PDB entry 2R0Q | X-ray diffraction, 3.20 A resolution | chains C and D of the 8 polymer chains in the assembly

== Chain C (and D) ==
Molecule: Putative transposon Tn552 DNA-invertase bin3
Organism: Staphylococcus aureus
Notes: chain D of this document is another copy of the same molecule, construct and numbering; everything in this record applies to it too
UniProt: P20384 (BIN3_STAAU); numbering as in UniProt (aligned over 1-202)
Chain sequence (209 residues; each row starts with the number of its first residue):
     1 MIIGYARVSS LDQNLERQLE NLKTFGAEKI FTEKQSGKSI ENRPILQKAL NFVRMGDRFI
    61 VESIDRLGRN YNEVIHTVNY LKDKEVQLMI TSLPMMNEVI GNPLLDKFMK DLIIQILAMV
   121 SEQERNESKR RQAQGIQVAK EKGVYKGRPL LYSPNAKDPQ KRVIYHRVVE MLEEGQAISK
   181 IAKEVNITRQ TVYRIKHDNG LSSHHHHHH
Not modelled in the structure: 35-41, 201-209 (chain D: 35-41, 130-131, 201-209)
Sequence notes: expression tag (203-209)
Swiss-Prot annotation at these positions:
  - active site: S9 (O-(5'-phospho-DNA)-serine intermediate)
What the authors report for this chain:
  - catalytic residues: S9 (citing earlier work)
  - self-association interface (contacts with another copy of this molecule): F52, K161, V163, I164, R167, N186
  - mutagenesis - R54E (1000-fold): decreased catalytic activity on recombination
  - mutagenesis - I100T: increased catalytic activity on isolated site Is (citing earlier work)
  - mutagenesis - T77I: increased catalytic activity on site I x site I substrates
  - mutagenesis - R54E/T77I: decreased catalytic activity on res x res recombination
  - mutagenesis - I164T (750-fold): decreased catalytic activity
  - mutagenesis - I100T/S153T/H166R: increased catalytic activity on res x res recombination

== How chain C and chain D interact ==
Pairs across the interface - 40 pairs, chain C then chain D:
  S63(C) - Q115(D)  hydrogen bond
  I64(C) - Q115(D)  hydrogen bond (backbone-side chain)
  I64(C) - M119(D)  hydrophobic
  D65(C) - M119(D)
  R69(C) - Q123(D)
  N70(C) - Q123(D)
  Y71(C) - M119(D)  hydrophobic
  Y71(C) - Q123(D)
  I90(C) - Q115(D)
  S92(C) - Q115(D)  hydrogen bond
  L93(C) - F108(D)  hydrophobic
  L93(C) - Q115(D)
  P94(C) - F108(D)
  M95(C) - L104(D)  hydrophobic
  M96(C) - F108(D)  hydrophobic
  V99(C) - F108(D)  hydrophobic
  L105(C) - L105(D)  hydrophobic
  F108(C) - M95(D)  hydrophobic
  F108(C) - V99(D)  hydrophobic
  L112(C) - M95(D)  hydrophobic
  I113(C) - L112(D)  hydrophobic
  I113(C) - I116(D)  hydrophobic
  Q115(C) - M95(D)
  I116(C) - L93(D)  hydrophobic
  I116(C) - I113(D)  hydrophobic
  I116(C) - I116(D)  hydrophobic
  L117(C) - I116(D)  hydrophobic
  M119(C) - S63(D)
  M119(C) - I64(D)  hydrophobic
  M119(C) - S92(D)
  M119(C) - L93(D)  hydrophobic
  V120(C) - Y71(D)
  V120(C) - V120(D)  hydrophobic
  Q123(C) - D65(D)
  Q123(C) - Y71(D)  hydrogen bond
  E124(C) - E124(D)
  Q137(C) - S10(D)  hydrogen bond
  K142(C) - G175(D)
  K142(C) - Q176(D)
  V144(C) - A177(D)  hydrophobic
Other interface residues (no listed pair), chain C (33 interface residues in all): G68, V74, M109, N126, A133, Q134
Other interface residues (no listed pair), chain D (28 interface residues in all): L11, Q13, M109, D111, L117

== Summary ==
Chain C and chain D form an interface of 33 and 28 residues respectively, with 5 hydrogen bonds. Among the
polar pairs are S63(C)-Q115(D), I64(C)-Q115(D) and S92(C)-Q115(D). From UniProt: active-site residue S9(C) on
chain C. The paper reports the catalytic residue S9(C); R54E of chain C reduces catalytic activity on
recombination; 6 substitutions were tested in all.
Chain C and chain D are both Putative transposon Tn552 DNA-invertase bin3 (Staphylococcus aureus); the
structure, Crystal structure of a serine recombinase- DNA regulatory complex, was determined by X-ray
diffraction.
